4PE5 - chains C and D of the 4 polymer chains in the assembly; structure by X-ray diffraction, 3.96 A resolution.

== Chain C ==
Name: Glutamate receptor ionotropic, NMDA 1
Organism: Rattus norvegicus
UniProtKB: P35439 (NMDZ1_RAT); residue numbers follow UniProt; this construct covers 23-847
Amino-acid sequence (825 residues; each row starts with the number of its first residue):
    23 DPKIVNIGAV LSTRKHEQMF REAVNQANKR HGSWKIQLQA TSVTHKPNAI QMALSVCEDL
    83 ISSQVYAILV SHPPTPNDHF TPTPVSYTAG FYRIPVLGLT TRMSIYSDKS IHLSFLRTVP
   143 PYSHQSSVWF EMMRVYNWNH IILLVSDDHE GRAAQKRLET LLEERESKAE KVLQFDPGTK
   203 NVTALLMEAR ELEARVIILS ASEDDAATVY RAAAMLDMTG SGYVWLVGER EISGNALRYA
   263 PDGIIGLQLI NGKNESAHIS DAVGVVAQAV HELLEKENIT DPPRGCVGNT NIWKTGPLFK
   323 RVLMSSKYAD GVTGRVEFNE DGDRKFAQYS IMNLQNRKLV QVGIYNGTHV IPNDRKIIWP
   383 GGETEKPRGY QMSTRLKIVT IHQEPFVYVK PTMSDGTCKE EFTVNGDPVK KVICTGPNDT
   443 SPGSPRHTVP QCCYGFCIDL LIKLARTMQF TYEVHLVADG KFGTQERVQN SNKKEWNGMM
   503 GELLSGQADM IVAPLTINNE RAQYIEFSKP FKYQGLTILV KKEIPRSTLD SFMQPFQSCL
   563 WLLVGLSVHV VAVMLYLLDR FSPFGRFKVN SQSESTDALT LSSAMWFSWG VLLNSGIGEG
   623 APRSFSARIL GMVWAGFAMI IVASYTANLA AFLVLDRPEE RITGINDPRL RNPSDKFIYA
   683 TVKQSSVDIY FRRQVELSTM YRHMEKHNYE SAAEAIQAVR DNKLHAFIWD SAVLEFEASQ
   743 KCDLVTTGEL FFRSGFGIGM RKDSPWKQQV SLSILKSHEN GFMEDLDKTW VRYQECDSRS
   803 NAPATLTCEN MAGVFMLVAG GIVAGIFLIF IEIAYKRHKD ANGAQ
Disordered / not traced: 23-24, 95-102, 442-444, 549-553, 583-604, 617-633, 834-847
Differences from the reference sequence: engineered mutation Gln61 (Asn in P35439), Asp239 (Asn in P35439), Gln350 (Asn in P35439), Gln471 (Asn in P35439), Gln491 (Asn in P35439), Cys561 (Thr in P35439), Gln594 (Glu in P35439), Ser595 (Glu in P35439), Ser597 (Glu in P35439), Thr598 (Glu in P35439), Gln771 (Asn in P35439), Cys810 (Phe in P35439), Asn844 (Arg in P35439), Gly845 (Arg in P35439), Ala846 (Lys in P35439)
Swiss-Prot annotation at these positions:
  - region: Leu603 to Pro624 (Pore-forming)
  - binding site (glycine): Pro516, Thr518, Arg523, Ser688, Asp732
  - glycosylation (N-linked (GlcNAc...) asparagine): Asn203, Asn276, Asn300, Asn368, Asn440, Asn674
Disulfides: Cys79-Cys308, Cys420-Cys454, Cys436-Cys455, Cys744-Cys798
Covalently attached groups: N-acetylglucosamine (NAG) linked to Asn300, Asn368, Asn440
Small-molecule neighbours:
  - glycine (GLY): Phe484, Pro516, Leu517, Thr518, Arg523, Ser687, Ser688, Trp731, Asp732, Phe758
  - Ifenprodil (QEL; 4-[(1R,2S)-2-(4-benzylpiperidin-1-yl)-1-hydroxypropyl]phenol): Tyr109, Thr110, Gly112, Phe113, Arg115, Lys131, Ser132, Ile133, His134, Leu135
From the paper describing this entry:
  - higher-order assembly contacts with a neighbouring Glutamate receptor ionotropic, NMDA 2B: Asp669

== Chain D ==
Name: Glutamate receptor ionotropic, NMDA 2B
Organism: Rattus norvegicus
UniProtKB: Q00960 (NMDE2_RAT); residue numbers follow UniProt; this construct covers 27-396, 403-852
Amino-acid sequence (820 residues; row label = number of the first residue in the row; note: 6 numbers in that range are skipped by the numbering (no residue carries them; nothing is unmodelled there)):
    27 RSQKSPPSIG IAVILVGTSD EVAIKDAHEK DDFHHLSVVP RVELVAMNET DPKSIITRIC
    87 DLMSDRKIQG VVFADDTDQE AIAQILDFIS AQTLTPILGI HGGSSMIMAD KDESSMFFQF
   147 GPSIEQQASV MLNIMEEYDW YIFSIVTTYF PGYQDFVNKI RSTIENSFVG WELEEVLLLD
   207 MSLDDGDCKI QNQLKKLQSP IILLYCTKEE ATYIFEVANS VGLTGYGYTW IVPSLVAGDT
   267 DTVPSEFPTG LISVSYDEWD YGLPARVRDG IAIITTAASD MLSEHSFIPE PKSSCYNTHE
   327 KRIYQSNMLN RYLINVTFEG RDLSFSEDGY QMHPKLVIIL LNKERKWERV GKWKDKSLQM
   387 KYYVWPRMTQ
   403 DDHLSIVTLE EAPFVIVESV DPLSGTCMRN TVPCQKRIIS ENKTDEEPGY IKKCCKGFCI
   463 DILKKISKSV KFTYDLYLVT NGKHGKKING TWNGMIGEVV MKRAYMAVGS LTINEERSEV
   523 VDFSVPFIET GISVMVSRSN GTVSPSAFLE PFSACVWVMM FVMLLIVSAV AVFVFEYFSP
   583 VGYNRSLADG REPGGPSFTI GKAIWLLWGL VFNNSVPVQN PKGTTSKIMV SVWAFFAVIF
   643 LASYTANLAA FMIQEEYVDQ VSGLSDKKFQ RPNDFSPPFR FGTVPNGSTE RNIRNNYAEM
   703 HAYMGKFNQR GVDDALLSLK TGKLDAFIYD AAVLNYMAGR DEGCKLVTIG SGKVFASTGY
   763 GIAIQKDSGW KRQVDLAILQ LFGDGEMEEL EALWLTGICH NEKNEVMSSQ LDCDNMAGVF
   823 YMLGAAMALS LITFISEHLF YWQFRHSFMG
Disordered / not traced: 27-31, 440-451, 541-549, 568-601, 615-629, 803-806, 839-852
Differences from the reference sequence: engineered mutation Cys214 (Ser in Q00960), Asp348 (Asn in Q00960), Cys557 (Asp in Q00960), Ser588 (Cys in Q00960), Cys815 (Ile in Q00960), Ser838 (Cys in Q00960), Ser849 (Cys in Q00960)
Swiss-Prot annotation at these positions:
  - region: Lys604 to Pro623 (Pore-forming)
  - binding site (Zn(2+)): His127, Glu284
  - binding site (L-glutamate): Thr514, Arg519, Ser690, Thr691, Asp732
  - site: Asn615 (Functional determinant of NMDA receptors)
  - glycosylation (N-linked (GlcNAc...) asparagine): Asn74, Asn341, Asn444, Asn491, Asn542, Asn688
  - mutagenesis: His60 (H60A: Normal zinc binding), His127 (H127A: Reduced zinc binding), Asp283 (D283A: Slightly reduced zinc binding), Glu284 (E284A: Reduced zinc binding), His311 (H311A: Normal zinc binding), His359 (H359A: Normal zinc binding)
Disulfides: Cys86-Cys321, Cys429-Cys456, Cys436-Cys457, Cys746-Cys801
Covalently attached groups: N-acetylglucosamine (NAG) linked to Asn74, Asn341, Asn688
Small-molecule neighbours:
  - glutamic acid (GLU): His486, Ser512, Leu513, Thr514, Arg519, Val686, Gly689, Ser690, Thr691, Tyr731, Asp732, Tyr762
  - Ifenprodil (QEL; 4-[(1R,2S)-2-(4-benzylpiperidin-1-yl)-1-hydroxypropyl]phenol): Ala107, Gln110, Ile111, Phe114, Thr174, Tyr175, Phe176, Pro177, Met207, Glu236

== Chain C / chain D interface ==
Contacting residue pairs (63; chain C residue first):
  Pro69(C) with His325(D)
  Asn70(C) with Cys321(D), hydrogen bond (side chain-backbone); Tyr322(D); Asn323(D); Thr324(D)
  Ala71(C) with Phe114(D), hydrophobic; Gln118(D)
  Ile72(C) with Ile82(D), hydrophobic; Phe114(D), hydrophobic; Gln118(D); Thr119(D)
  Leu76(C) with Lys79(D); Ile82(D), hydrophobic; Thr83(D)
  Cys79(C) with Lys79(D)
  Phe113(C) with Pro78(D), hydrophobic; Ala107(D), hydrophobic; Ile111(D), hydrophobic
  Tyr114(C) with Pro78(D)
  Lys131(C) with Tyr175(D)
  Ser132(C) with Tyr175(D), hydrogen bond (side chain-backbone); Pro177(D); Tyr179(D)
  Leu135(C) with Ser208(D)
  Cys308(C) with Asp77(D); Lys79(D)
  Val309(C) with Asp77(D); Ser80(D)
  Gly310(C) with Glu75(D); Asp77(D), hydrogen bond (backbone-side chain)
  Asn311(C) with Asp77(D)
  Thr312(C) with Thr76(D); Asp77(D); Gln105(D), hydrogen bond
  Pro319(C) with Ser208(D); Leu209(D); Asp210(D)
  Leu320(C) with Asp210(D)
  Lys322(C) with Ser208(D)
  Arg323(C) with Asp210(D), salt bridge
  Arg489(C) with Asn192(D)
  Asn494(C) with Ser188(D)
  Pro557(C) with Ser810(D); Ser811(D), hydrogen bond (backbone-backbone)
  Phe558(C) with Ser811(D); Gln812(D)
  Gln559(C) with Gln812(D)
  Cys561(C) with Asp814(D); Cys815(D), disulfide
  Leu562(C) with Gln812(D)
  Val635(C) with Ala828(D), hydrophobic
  Met641(C) with Phe614(D), hydrophobic
  Ala649(C) with Leu650(D); Ala651(D)
  Ala653(C) with Met654(D)
  Phe654(C) with Met809(D)
  Leu657(C) with Val808(D), hydrophobic
  Asp658(C) with Val808(D)
  Asp669(C) with Ile800(D)
  Pro670(C) with Thr798(D); Gly799(D)
  Asn674(C) with Leu795(D); Trp796(D)
Also at the interface, not in a pair above, chain C (48 interface residues in all): Ala75, Pro106, Tyr109, Met326, Ala637, Ala645, Ala652, Pro660, Glu661, Arg663, Arg673
Also at the interface, not in a pair above, chain D (48 interface residues in all): Cys86, Met207, Tyr646, Cys746
Cross-chain cystine bridges: Cys561(C)-Cys815(D)
From the paper, about this interface:
  - interface residues, chain C: Asp669(C)

== In short ==
The chain C/chain D interface involves 48 residues from each chain, with 1 disulfide bond, 5 hydrogen bonds
and 1 salt bridge. Among the polar pairs are Arg323(C)-Asp210(D), Asn70(C)-Cys321(D) and Ser132(C)-Tyr175(D).
From the paper: the interface residue Asp669(C); higher-order assembly contacts with a neighbouring Glutamate
receptor ionotropic, NMDA 2B through Asp669(C).
Chain C is Glutamate receptor ionotropic, NMDA 1 and chain D is Glutamate receptor ionotropic, NMDA 2B, both
from Rattus norvegicus; the structure, Crystal Structure of GluN1a/GluN2B NMDA Receptor Ion Channel, was
determined by X-ray diffraction.
